Entry 7NZ0 (electron microscopy, 6.30 A resolution (low resolution: residue-level contacts below are approximate; hydrogen-bond / salt-bridge calls are withheld)); this record covers chains C and E of the 14 polymer chains in the assembly.

# Chain C
Molecule: Chromosome partition protein MukF
Organism: Photorhabdus thracensis
UniProtKB: A0A0F7LMQ4 (A0A0F7LMQ4_9GAMM); residue numbers follow UniProt; this construct covers 1-440
Sequence (440 residues; each row starts with the number of its first residue):
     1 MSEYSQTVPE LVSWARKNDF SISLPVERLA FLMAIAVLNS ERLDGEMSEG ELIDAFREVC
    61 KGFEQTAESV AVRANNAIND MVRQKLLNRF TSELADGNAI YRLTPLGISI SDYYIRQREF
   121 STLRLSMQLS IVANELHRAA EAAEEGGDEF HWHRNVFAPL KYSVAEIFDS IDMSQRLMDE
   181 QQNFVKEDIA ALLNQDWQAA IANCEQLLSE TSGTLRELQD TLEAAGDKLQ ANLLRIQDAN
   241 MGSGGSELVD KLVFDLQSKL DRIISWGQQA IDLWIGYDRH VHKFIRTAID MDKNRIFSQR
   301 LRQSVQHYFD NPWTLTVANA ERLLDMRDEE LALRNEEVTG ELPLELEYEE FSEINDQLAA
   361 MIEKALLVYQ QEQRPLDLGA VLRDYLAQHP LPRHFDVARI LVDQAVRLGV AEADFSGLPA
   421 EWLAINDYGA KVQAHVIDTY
Not modelled in the structure: 1-9, 23-118

# Chain E
Molecule: Chromosome partition protein MukE
Organism: Photorhabdus thracensis
UniProtKB: A0A0F7LPV6 (A0A0F7LPV6_9GAMM); numbering as in UniProt (aligned over 1-240)
Sequence (240 residues; each row starts with the number of its first residue):
     1 MSSTHIEQFM PVKLAQALAN SLFPELDSQL RAGRHIGIDD LDNHAFLMDF QEQLEEFYAR
    61 YNVELIRAPE GFFYLRPRST TLIPRSVLSE LDMMVGKILC YLYLSPERLA NQGIFTSQEL
   121 YEELISLADE GKLMKFVNQR SSGSDLDKQK LQEKVRTTLN RLRRLGMVYF LPNNNNKFTI
   181 TEAVFRFGAD VRSGDDPREI QLRMIRDGEA MPVEGSLSLD DSENDETPDN SAEGAGDEQP
Not modelled in the structure: 1, 214-240

# Interface between chain C and chain E
Pairs across the interface (81; chain C residue first):
  Ala190(C) - Pro106(E)
  Asn194(C) - Pro106(E)
  Asn194(C) - Glu107(E)
  Gly276(C) - Gln112(E)
  Tyr277(C) - Leu109(E)
  Tyr277(C) - Gln112(E)
  His280(C) - Leu109(E)
  His280(C) - Gln112(E)
  His280(C) - Gly113(E)
  Val281(C) - Leu109(E)
  Phe284(C) - Tyr103(E)
  Phe284(C) - Leu104(E)
  Phe284(C) - Ser105(E)
  Phe284(C) - Pro106(E)
  Ala288(C) - Leu104(E)
  Met291(C) - Phe185(E)
  Phe297(C) - Phe185(E)
  Phe297(C) - Gly188(E)
  Phe297(C) - Val191(E)
  Arg300(C) - Val191(E)
  Arg300(C) - Asp195(E)
  Arg300(C) - Pro197(E)
  Leu301(C) - Lys97(E)
  Leu301(C) - Cys100(E)
  Leu301(C) - Gly188(E)
  Leu301(C) - Val191(E)
  Ser304(C) - Lys97(E)
  Ser304(C) - Asp190(E)
  Ser304(C) - Val191(E)
  Val305(C) - Lys97(E)
  Gln306(C) - Leu127(E)
  Tyr308(C) - Met94(E)
  Phe309(C) - Glu90(E)
  Phe309(C) - Met94(E)
  Phe309(C) - Lys132(E)
  Phe309(C) - Leu133(E)
  Phe309(C) - Phe136(E)
  Asn311(C) - Gln201(E)
  Pro312(C) - Val213(E)
  Trp313(C) - Met93(E)
  Trp313(C) - Lys97(E)
  Trp313(C) - Phe187(E)
  Trp313(C) - Asp190(E)
  Trp313(C) - Gln201(E)
  Trp313(C) - Met204(E)
  Trp313(C) - Ala210(E)
  Trp313(C) - Met211(E)
  Thr314(C) - Val87(E)
  Thr314(C) - Leu88(E)
  Thr314(C) - Met93(E)
  Thr314(C) - Ala210(E)
  Thr314(C) - Met211(E)
  Thr314(C) - Pro212(E)
  Thr314(C) - Val213(E)
  Leu315(C) - Ser86(E)
  Leu315(C) - Val87(E)
  Leu315(C) - Leu88(E)
  Leu315(C) - Met93(E)
  Leu315(C) - Arg186(E)
  Leu315(C) - Glu209(E)
  Thr316(C) - Arg76(E)
  Thr316(C) - Arg85(E)
  Thr316(C) - Ser86(E)
  Thr316(C) - Val87(E)
  Thr316(C) - Arg186(E)
  Thr316(C) - Gly208(E)
  Thr316(C) - Glu209(E)
  Thr316(C) - Met211(E)
  Val317(C) - Arg85(E)
  Val317(C) - Ser86(E)
  Val317(C) - Leu88(E)
  Val317(C) - Arg186(E)
  Ala318(C) - Arg31(E)
  Ala318(C) - Ala32(E)
  Ala318(C) - Gly33(E)
  Ala318(C) - Pro77(E)
  Ala318(C) - Pro84(E)
  Asn319(C) - Pro84(E)
  Asn319(C) - Ser86(E)
  Ala320(C) - Arg31(E)
  Ala320(C) - Ile83(E)
Other interface residues (no listed pair), chain C (32 interface residues in all): Leu193, Trp197, Thr287, Ser298, Arg302
Other interface residues (no listed pair), chain E (55 interface residues in all): Leu30, His35, Leu75, Ile98, Tyr101, Ala110, Arg192, Ser193, Gly194, Asp196, Arg198

# In short
Chain C and chain E form an interface of 32 and 55 residues respectively.
Chain C is Chromosome partition protein MukF and chain E is Chromosome partition protein MukE, both from
Photorhabdus thracensis; the structure, Cryo-EM structure of the MukBEF-MatP-DNA monomer (open conformation),
was determined by electron microscopy together with 7NYW, 7NYX, 7NYY, 7NYZ, 7NZ2, 7NZ3 and 7NZ4 from the same
study.
